Entry 4X5W (X-ray diffraction, 1.34 A resolution); this record covers chains A and C of the 3 polymer chains in the assembly.

== Chain A ==
Name: HLA class II histocompatibility antigen, DR alpha chain
From: Homo sapiens
Notes: fragment: extracellular
UniProtKB: P01903 (DRA_HUMAN); residues 1-192 here correspond to UniProt positions 26-217 (UniProt number = residue number + 25)
Sequence (193 residues; row label = number of the first residue in the row; numbering starts at 0):
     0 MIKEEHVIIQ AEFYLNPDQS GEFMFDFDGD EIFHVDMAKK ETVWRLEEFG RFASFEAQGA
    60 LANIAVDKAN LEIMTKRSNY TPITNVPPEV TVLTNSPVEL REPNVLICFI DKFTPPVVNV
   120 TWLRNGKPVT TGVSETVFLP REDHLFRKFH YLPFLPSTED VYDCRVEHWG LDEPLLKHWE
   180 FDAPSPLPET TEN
Disordered / not traced: 181-192
Differences from the reference sequence: initiating methionine (0)
Cystine bridges: Cys107-Cys163
UniProt features mapped onto this chain:
  - region: Glu179 to Glu191 (Connecting peptide)
  - site: Gln9 (Self- and pathogen-derived peptide antigen), Gly49 (Self-peptide antigen), Phe51 (Self- and pathogen-derived peptide antigen), Ala52 (Self-peptide antigen), Ser53 (Self- and pathogen-derived peptide antigen), Glu55 (Pathogen-derived peptide antigen), Asn62 (Self- and pathogen-derived peptide antigen), Asn69 (Pathogen-derived peptide antigen), Arg76 (Self- and pathogen-derived peptide antigen)
  - glycosylation (N-linked (GlcNAc...) asparagine): Asn78, Asn118
Reported in the primary citation:
  - conformationally variable residues (side-chain flip): Trp43 (from molecular simulation)

== Chain C ==
Name: HLA class II histocompatibility antigen gamma chain
Notes: fragment: extracellular
UniProtKB: P04233 (HG2A_HUMAN); numbering as in UniProt (aligned over 102-120)
Sequence (19 residues; row label = number of the first residue in the row):
   102 KPVSKWRMAT PLLMQALPM
Disordered / not traced: 102-103, 119-120
Differences from the reference sequence: engineered mutation Trp107 (Met in P04233)
Reported in the primary citation:
  - mutagenesis - M107W: increased stability

== Chain A / chain C interface ==
Pairs across the interface (34):
  Gln9(A) - Met109(C)
  Gln9(A) - Ala110(C)  hydrogen bond (side chain-backbone)
  Phe24(A) - Trp107(C)
  Phe24(A) - Arg108(C)
  Ile31(A) - Trp107(C)  hydrophobic
  Phe32(A) - Trp107(C)
  Arg50(A) - Val104(C)
  Phe51(A) - Ser105(C)
  Ala52(A) - Val104(C)
  Ala52(A) - Ser105(C)
  Ser53(A) - Val104(C)
  Ser53(A) - Ser105(C)  hydrogen bond (backbone-backbone)
  Ser53(A) - Lys106(C)
  Ser53(A) - Trp107(C)  hydrogen bond (backbone-backbone)
  Phe54(A) - Trp107(C)
  Phe54(A) - Met109(C)  hydrophobic
  Gly58(A) - Met109(C)
  Ala59(A) - Met109(C)
  Asn62(A) - Met109(C)  hydrogen bond
  Asn62(A) - Ala110(C)  hydrogen bond (side chain-backbone)
  Asn62(A) - Thr111(C)  hydrogen bond
  Asn62(A) - Pro112(C)
  Val65(A) - Pro112(C)
  Val65(A) - Leu113(C)
  Val65(A) - Leu114(C)  hydrophobic
  Asp66(A) - Pro112(C)
  Ala68(A) - Leu114(C)  hydrophobic
  Asn69(A) - Leu113(C)  hydrogen bond (side chain-backbone)
  Asn69(A) - Leu114(C)
  Asn69(A) - Met115(C)  hydrogen bond (side chain-backbone)
  Ile72(A) - Met115(C)  hydrophobic
  Ile72(A) - Gln116(C)
  Met73(A) - Met115(C)  hydrophobic
  Arg76(A) - Met115(C)
Also at the interface, not in a pair above, chain A (22 interface residues in all): Ile7, Glu11, Phe22
Also at the interface, not in a pair above, chain C (14 interface residues in all): Ala117

== Summary ==
Chain A and chain C form an interface of 22 and 14 residues respectively, with 8 hydrogen bonds. Among the
polar pairs are Gln9(A)-Ala110(C), Asn62(A)-Met109(C) and Asn62(A)-Ala110(C). The paper reports that M107W of
chain C increases stability; conformational variability at Trp43(A).
Chain A is HLA class II histocompatibility antigen, DR alpha chain (Homo sapiens) and chain C is HLA class II
histocompatibility antigen gamma chain; the structure, HLA-DR1 with CLIP102-120(M107W), was determined by
X-ray diffraction together with 4X5X from the same study.
